Entry 6UVG (X-ray diffraction, 2.10 A resolution); this record covers chains A and B.

[Chain A (and B)]
Molecule: Bcl-2-like protein 1
Organism: Homo sapiens
Notes: chain B of this document is another copy of the same molecule, construct and numbering; everything in this record applies to it too
UniProtKB: Q07817 (B2CL1_HUMAN); residue numbers follow UniProt; this construct covers 1-26, 83-209
Sequence (158 residues; row label = number of the first residue in the row; note: 57 numbers in that range are skipped by the numbering (no residue carries them; nothing is unmodelled there); numbers below 1 keep their minus sign (Gly-5 is residue -5)):
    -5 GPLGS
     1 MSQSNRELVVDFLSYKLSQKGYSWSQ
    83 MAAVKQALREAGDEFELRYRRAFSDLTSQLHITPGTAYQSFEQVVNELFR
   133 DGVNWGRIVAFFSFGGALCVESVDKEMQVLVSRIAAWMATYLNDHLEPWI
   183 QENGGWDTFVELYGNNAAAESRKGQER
Unresolved in the structure: -5, 198-209 (chain B: -5, 197-209)
Sequence notes: expression tag (-5 to -1)
Residues lining bound ligands: QHP ((R)-2-(3-([1,1'-Biphenyl]-4-carbonyl)-3-(4-methylbenzyl)ureido)-3-(((3R,5R,7R)-adamantan-1-ylmethyl)sulfonyl)propanoic acid): Ala93, Glu96, Phe97, Arg100, Tyr101, Ala104, Phe105, Leu108, Leu130, Asn136, Trp137, Gly138, Arg139, Val141, Ala142, Phe191, Leu194, Tyr195

[Chain A / chain B interface]
Residue-residue contacts (80; chain A residue first):
  Met1(A) with Asn175(B); Glu179(B)
  Asn5(A) with Asn175(B); Glu179(B), hydrogen bond; Trp188(B)
  Glu7(A) with Met83(B); Lys87(B), salt bridge
  Leu8(A) with Val86(B), hydrophobic; Leu90(B), hydrophobic; Trp188(B)
  Val9(A) with Ala167(B); Met170(B), hydrophobic; Leu174(B), hydrophobic
  Asp11(A) with Lys87(B); Arg91(B), salt bridge
  Phe12(A) with Leu90(B); Phe144(B); Ser145(B)
  Leu13(A) with Gly147(B); Gly148(B); Cys151(B), hydrophobic; Ala167(B), hydrophobic; Met170(B), hydrophobic
  Tyr15(A) with Arg91(B); Asp95(B), hydrogen bond
  Lys16(A) with Asp95(B), salt bridge; Glu98(B), salt bridge; Val152(B)
  Leu17(A) with Val155(B), hydrophobic
  Gln19(A) with Asp95(B), hydrogen bond
  Lys20(A) with Val152(B)
  Tyr22(A) with Val155(B), hydrophobic; Asp156(B), hydrogen bond
  Trp24(A) with Val163(B), hydrophobic; Ala167(B), hydrophobic
  Met83(A) with Ser4(B); Glu7(B)
  Val86(A) with Leu8(B), hydrophobic
  Lys87(A) with Glu7(B), salt bridge; Leu8(B); Asp11(B)
  Leu90(A) with Phe12(B)
  Arg91(A) with Asp11(B), salt bridge; Tyr15(B); Arg91(B)
  Gly94(A) with Phe12(B)
  Asp95(A) with Tyr15(B), hydrogen bond; Lys16(B), salt bridge; Gln19(B), hydrogen bond
  Glu98(A) with Lys16(B), salt bridge
  Phe144(A) with Val9(B), hydrophobic; Phe12(B)
  Ser145(A) with Phe12(B)
  Gly147(A) with Leu13(B)
  Gly148(A) with Leu13(B)
  Cys151(A) with Leu13(B), hydrophobic; Leu17(B)
  Val152(A) with Lys16(B); Lys20(B); Tyr22(B)
  Val155(A) with Leu17(B), hydrophobic; Tyr22(B), hydrophobic
  Asp156(A) with Tyr22(B), hydrogen bond
  Gln160(A) with Ser23(B), hydrogen bond (side chain-backbone)
  Val163(A) with Trp24(B)
  Ala167(A) with Val9(B); Leu13(B), hydrophobic; Trp24(B), hydrophobic
  Met170(A) with Val9(B), hydrophobic; Leu13(B), hydrophobic
  Ala171(A) with Arg6(B)
  Leu174(A) with Val9(B), hydrophobic
  Asn175(A) with Pro-4(B), hydrogen bond (side chain-backbone); Leu-3(B); Ser2(B)
  Glu179(A) with Met1(B); Ser2(B)
  Gln183(A) with Met1(B)
  Trp188(A) with Asn5(B), hydrogen bond; Leu8(B)
Other interface residues (no listed pair), chain A (47 interface residues in all): Ser2, Ser4, Arg6, Ser164, Ala168, Ile182
Other interface residues (no listed pair), chain B (45 interface residues in all): Gly94, Ala171

[Summary]
The interface between chain A and chain B involves 47 residues on one side and 45 on the other; the contacts
include 10 hydrogen bonds and 8 salt bridges. Polar pairs include Glu7(A)-Lys87(B), Asp11(A)-Arg91(B) and
Lys16(A)-Asp95(B). Bound to chain A: compound QHP.
Both chains are Bcl-2-like protein 1 (Homo sapiens). Entry 6UVG (Crystal structure of BCL-XL bound to compound
13:
(R)-2-(3-([1,1'-Biphenyl]-4-carbonyl)-3-(4-methylbenzyl)ureido)-3-(((3R,5R,7R)-adamantan-1-ylmethyl)sulfonyl)propanoic
acid) was determined by X-ray diffraction (same publication as 6UVC, 6UVD, 6UVE, 6UVF and 6UVH).
